Entry 7UJD (electron microscopy, 2.50 A resolution); this record covers chains A and C of the 6 polymer chains in the assembly.

== Chain A ==
Molecule: 26S proteasome non-ATPase regulatory subunit 2
Organism: Homo sapiens
UniProt: Q13200 (PSMD2_HUMAN); residues 260-903 here = UniProt positions 260-903
Amino-acid sequence (644 residues; each row starts with the number of its first residue):
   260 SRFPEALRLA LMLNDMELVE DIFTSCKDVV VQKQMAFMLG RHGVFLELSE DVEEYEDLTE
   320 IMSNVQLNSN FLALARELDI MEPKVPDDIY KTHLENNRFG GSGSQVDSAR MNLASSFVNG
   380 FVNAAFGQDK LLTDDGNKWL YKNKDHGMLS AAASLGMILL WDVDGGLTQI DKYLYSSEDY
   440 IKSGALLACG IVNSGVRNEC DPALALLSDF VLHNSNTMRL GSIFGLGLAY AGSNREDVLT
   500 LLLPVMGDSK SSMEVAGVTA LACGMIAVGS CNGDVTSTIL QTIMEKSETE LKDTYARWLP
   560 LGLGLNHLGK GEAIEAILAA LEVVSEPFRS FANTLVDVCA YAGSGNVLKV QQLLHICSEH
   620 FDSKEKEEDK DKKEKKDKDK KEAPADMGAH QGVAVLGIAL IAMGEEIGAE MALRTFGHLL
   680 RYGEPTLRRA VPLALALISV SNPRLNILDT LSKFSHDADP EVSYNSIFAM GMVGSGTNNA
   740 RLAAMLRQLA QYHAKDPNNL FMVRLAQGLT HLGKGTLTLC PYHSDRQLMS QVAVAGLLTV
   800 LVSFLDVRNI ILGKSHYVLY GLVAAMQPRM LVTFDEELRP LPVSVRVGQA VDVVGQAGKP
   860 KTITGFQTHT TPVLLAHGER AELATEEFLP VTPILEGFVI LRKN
Not modelled in the structure: 350-366, 614-648, 850-864
Construct notes: conflict Phe469 (Tyr in Q13200)
Curated features (UniProtKB/Swiss-Prot):
  - modified residue: Ser361 (Phosphoserine), Ser363 (Phosphoserine), Lys551 (N6-acetyllysine)
Reported in the primary citation:
  - binding site for Acy-phe-pro-asp-val-sar-leu-his-arg-tyr-trp-gly-trp-asp-cys-gly-NH2: Glu336, Asn737, His770, Lys773, Val846, His868, Pro871, Leu873, Glu878

== Chain C ==
Molecule: Fab 14 LC CDRs
Organism: Homo sapiens
Notes: antibody fragment or engineered binder
Amino-acid sequence (217 residues; row label = number of the first residue in the row):
     1 SDIQMTQSPS SLSASVGDRV TITCRASQSV SSAVAWYQQK PGKAPKLLIY SASSLYSGVP
    61 SRFSGSRSGT DFTLTISSLQ PEDFATYYCQ QYYSYYYPVT FGQGTKVEIK RTVAAPSVFI
   121 FPPSDEQLKS GTASVVCLLN NFYPREAKVQ WKVDNALQSG NSQESVTEQD SKDSTYSLSS
   181 TLTLSKADYE KHKVYACEVT HQGLSSPVTK SFNRGEC
Not modelled in the structure: 4-26, 35-89, 100-217

== Interface between chain A and chain C ==
Contacting residue pairs (17):
  Arg680(A) - Ser31(C)
  Arg680(A) - Ala33(C)
  Arg680(A) - Tyr93(C)  hydrogen bond (side chain-backbone)
  Arg680(A) - Ser94(C)
  Arg680(A) - Tyr95(C)  hydrogen bond (backbone-backbone)
  Arg680(A) - Tyr96(C)
  Tyr681(A) - Tyr92(C)  hydrogen bond (side chain-backbone)
  Tyr681(A) - Tyr93(C)  hydrogen bond (side chain-backbone)
  Tyr681(A) - Ser94(C)
  Tyr681(A) - Tyr95(C)
  Gly682(A) - Tyr96(C)  hydrogen bond (backbone-side chain)
  Pro684(A) - Tyr96(C)
  Arg687(A) - Tyr96(C)
  Lys712(A) - Ser29(C)  hydrogen bond (side chain-backbone)
  Lys712(A) - Tyr93(C)
  Lys712(A) - Tyr97(C)  hydrogen bond (backbone-side chain)
  Phe713(A) - Tyr97(C)
Interface residues without a listed pair, chain A (11 interface residues in all): Leu679, Glu683, His715, Asp716
Interface residues without a listed pair, chain C (11 interface residues in all): Ser1, Gln28

== Summary ==
The chain A/chain C interface involves 11 residues from each chain; the contacts include 7 hydrogen bonds.
Among the polar pairs are Arg680(A)-Tyr93(C), Tyr681(A)-Tyr92(C) and Tyr681(A)-Tyr93(C). From the paper: a
binding site for Acy-phe-pro-asp-val-sar-leu-his-arg-tyr-trp-gly-trp-asp-cys-gly-NH2 at Glu336(A), Asn737(A)
and His770(A) among others.
Here chain A is 26S proteasome non-ATPase regulatory subunit 2 and chain C is Fab 14 LC CDRs, both from Homo
sapiens. Entry 7UJD (PSMD2 Structure bound to MC1 and Fab8/14) was determined by electron microscopy (same
publication as 7UIH).
